Entry 1PNV (X-ray diffraction, 2.80 A resolution); this record covers chains A and B of the 3 polymer chains in the assembly.

== Chain A (and B) ==
Protein: Glycosyltransferase gtfa
Source organism: Amycolatopsis orientalis
Notes: chain B of this document is another copy of the same molecule, construct and numbering; everything in this record applies to it too
UniProt: P96558 (P96558_AMYOR); residue numbers follow UniProt; this construct covers 1-396
Amino-acid sequence (404 residues; each row starts with the number of its first residue):
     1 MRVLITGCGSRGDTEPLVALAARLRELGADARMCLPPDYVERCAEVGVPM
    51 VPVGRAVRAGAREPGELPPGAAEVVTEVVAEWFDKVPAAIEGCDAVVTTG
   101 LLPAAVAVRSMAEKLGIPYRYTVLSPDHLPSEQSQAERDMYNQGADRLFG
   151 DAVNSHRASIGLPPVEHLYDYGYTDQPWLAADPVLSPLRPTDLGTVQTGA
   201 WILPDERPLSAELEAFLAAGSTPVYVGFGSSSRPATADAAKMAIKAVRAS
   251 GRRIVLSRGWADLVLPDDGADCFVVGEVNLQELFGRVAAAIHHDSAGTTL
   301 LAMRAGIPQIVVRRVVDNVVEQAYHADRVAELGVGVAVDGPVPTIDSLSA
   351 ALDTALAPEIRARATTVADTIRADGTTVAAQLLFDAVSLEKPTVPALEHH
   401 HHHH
Unresolved in the structure: 316-323, 391-404 (chain B: 316-322, 392-404)
Construct notes: expression tag (397-404)
Swiss-Prot annotation at these positions:
  - binding site (dTDP-beta-L-4-epi-vancosamine): Ser10 to Gly12, Arg207, Ser230, Glu277, Val278, His293 to Thr298
  - binding site (devancoaminyl-vancomycin): Asp127, Gln133, Tyr141, Tyr169
Ligand contacts: thymidine-5'-diphosphate (TYD): Ser10, Arg11, Gly12, Glu15, Arg207, Gly229, Ser230, Gly276, Glu277, Val278, Leu280, His293, Ser295, Ala296, Gly297, Thr298, Leu301
From the paper describing this entry:
  - catalytic residues: Ser10, Asp13, His293 (proposed by the authors, not directly observed)

== How chain A and chain B interact ==
Contacting residue pairs (23; chain A residue first):
  Met1(A) with Trp260(B), hydrogen bond (backbone-backbone); Ala261(B); Asp262(B), hydrogen bond (backbone-backbone)
  Arg23(A) with Glu41(B), salt bridge
  Glu26(A) with Glu41(B); Arg58(B)
  Leu27(A) with Trp260(B)
  Gly28(A) with Ala261(B)
  Ala29(A) with Trp260(B)
  Asp94(A) with Val264(B)
  Ala380(A) with Trp260(B)
  Gln381(A) with Trp260(B); Glu277(B)
  Phe384(A) with Arg258(B); Gly259(B); Trp260(B), hydrophobic; Val274(B), hydrophobic; Val275(B); Gly276(B)
  Asp385(A) with Glu212(B)
  Val387(A) with Val264(B), hydrophobic
  Ser388(A) with Val274(B)
  Leu389(A) with Glu212(B)
Also at the interface, not in a pair above, chain A (17 interface residues in all): Pro204, Glu206, Ala373
Also at the interface, not in a pair above, chain B (16 interface residues in all): Val40, Arg207, Phe273

== Overview ==
Chain A and chain B form an interface of 17 and 16 residues respectively; the contacts include 2 hydrogen
bonds and 1 salt bridge. Polar contacts include Arg23(A)-Glu41(B), Met1(A)-Trp260(B) and Met1(A)-Asp262(B).
Ligands of chain A: thymidine-5'-diphosphate. From the paper: catalytic residues Ser10(A), Asp13(A) and
His293(A).
Chain A and chain B are both Glycosyltransferase gtfa (Amycolatopsis orientalis); the structure, Crystal
Structure of TDP-epi-Vancosaminyltransferase GtfA in complexes with TDP and Vancomycin, was determined by
X-ray diffraction, deposited together with 1PN3.
